8DR7 - chains A and I of the 11 polymer chains in the assembly; structure by electron microscopy, 2.70 A resolution.

[Chain A]
Protein: Replication factor C subunit 1
From: Saccharomyces cerevisiae
Reference sequence: P38630 (RFC1_YEAST); residue numbers follow UniProt; this construct covers 1-861
Chain sequence (918 residues; row label = number of the first residue in the row):
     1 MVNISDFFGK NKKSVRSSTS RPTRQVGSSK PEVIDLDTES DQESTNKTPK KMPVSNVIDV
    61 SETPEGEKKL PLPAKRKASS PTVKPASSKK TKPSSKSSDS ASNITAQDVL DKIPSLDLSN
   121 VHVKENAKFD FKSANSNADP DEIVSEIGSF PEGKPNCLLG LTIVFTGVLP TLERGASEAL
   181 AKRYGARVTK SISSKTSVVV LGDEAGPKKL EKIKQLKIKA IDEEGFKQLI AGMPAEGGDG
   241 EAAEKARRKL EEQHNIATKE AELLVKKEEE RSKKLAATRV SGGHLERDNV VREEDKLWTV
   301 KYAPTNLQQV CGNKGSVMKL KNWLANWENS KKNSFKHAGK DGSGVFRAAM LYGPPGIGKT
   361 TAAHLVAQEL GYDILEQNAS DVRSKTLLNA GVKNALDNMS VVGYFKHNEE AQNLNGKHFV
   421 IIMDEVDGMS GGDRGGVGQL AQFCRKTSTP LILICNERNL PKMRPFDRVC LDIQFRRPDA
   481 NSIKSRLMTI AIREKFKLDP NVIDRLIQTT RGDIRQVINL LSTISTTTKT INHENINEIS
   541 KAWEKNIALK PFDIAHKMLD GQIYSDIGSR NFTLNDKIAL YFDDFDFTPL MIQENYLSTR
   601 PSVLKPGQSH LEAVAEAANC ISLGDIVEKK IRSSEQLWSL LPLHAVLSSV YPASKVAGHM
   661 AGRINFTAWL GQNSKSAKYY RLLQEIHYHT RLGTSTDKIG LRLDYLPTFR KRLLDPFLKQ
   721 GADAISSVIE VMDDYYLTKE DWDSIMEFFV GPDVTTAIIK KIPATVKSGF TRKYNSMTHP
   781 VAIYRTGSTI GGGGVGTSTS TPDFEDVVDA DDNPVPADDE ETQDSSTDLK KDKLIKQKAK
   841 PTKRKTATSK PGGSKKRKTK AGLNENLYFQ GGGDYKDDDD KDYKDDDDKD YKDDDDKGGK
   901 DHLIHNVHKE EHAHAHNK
Not modelled in the structure: 1-289, 787-918
Sequence notes: expression tag (862-918)
Residues lining bound ligands: ATP-gamma-S (AGS; phosphothiophosphoric acid-adenylate ester): Thr-299, Tyr-302, Ala-303, Pro-304, Gln-309, Val-310, Cys-311, Pro-355, Gly-356, Ile-357, Gly-358, Lys-359, Thr-360, Thr-361, Asn-456, Arg-486, Ile-514, Arg-515, Ile-518
UniProt features mapped onto this chain:
  - motif (Nuclear localization signal): Lys-830 to Leu-834, Lys-855 to Lys-860
  - binding site (ATP): Thr-299, Cys-311, Gly-353 to Thr-361, Asn-456
  - modified residue: Thr-38 (Phosphothreonine), Ser-40 (Phosphoserine), Thr-63 (Phosphothreonine)
  - mutagenesis: Asp-427 (D427H: In cs mutant CDC44-2; causes cell cycle arrest), Gly-436 (G436R: In cs mutant CDC44-3/4; causes cell cycle arrest), Gly-512 (G512A: In cs mutant CDC44-9; no effect), Asp-513 (D513N: In cs mutants CDC44-1/5/8 and CDC44-9; causes cell cycle arrest)

[Chain I]
Molecule: 26-nt DNA strand
Sequence (26 nucleotides; numbered 1 to 26; the number before each row is that of its first residue):
     1 CCCCCCCCCC TTTTTTCGGG GGGGCC

[Chain A / chain I interface]
Contacting residue pairs (25; chain A residue first):
  Thr-386(A) / DG24(I)  hydrogen bond to the phosphate
  Gly-431(A) / DG22(I)  phosphate contact
  Gly-431(A) / DG23(I)  sugar contact
  Gly-432(A) / DG22(I)  phosphate contact
  Gly-432(A) / DG23(I)  phosphate contact
  Arg-434(A) / DG24(I)  sugar contact
  Asn-459(A) / DT12(I)  hydrogen bond to the base
  Pro-461(A) / DT13(I)  base contact
  Gln-474(A) / DC9(I)  sugar contact
  Arg-477(A) / DC9(I)  salt bridge to the phosphate
  Lys-550(A) / DT12(I)  base contact
  Phe-552(A) / DT11(I)  base contact
  Phe-552(A) / DT12(I)  base contact
  Asp-586(A) / DT14(I)  base contact
  Phe-587(A) / DT13(I)  base contact
  Leu-590(A) / DT14(I)  base contact
  Glu-628(A) / DT15(I)  hydrogen bond to the base
  Arg-632(A) / DT15(I)  hydrogen bond to the base
  Arg-632(A) / DT16(I)  hydrogen bond to the base
  Gln-636(A) / DC17(I)  base contact
  Arg-663(A) / DT11(I)  hydrogen bond to the base
  Phe-666(A) / DT12(I)  sugar contact
  Trp-669(A) / DT14(I)  base contact
  Leu-670(A) / DT13(I)  sugar contact
  Leu-670(A) / DT14(I)  base contact
Interface residues without a listed pair, chain A (27 interface residues in all): Pro-354, Arg-476, Asp-553, Ser-633, Ser-634, Ile-664, Ser-674
Interface residues without a listed pair, chain I (12 interface residues in all): DC8

[Summary]
The interface between chain A and chain I involves 27 residues on one side and 12 on the other, with 6
hydrogen bonds and 1 salt bridge. Among the polar pairs are Asn-459(A)/DT12(I), Glu-628(A)/DT15(I) and
Arg-632(A)/DT15(I). Bound to chain A: ATP-gamma-S.
Chain A is Replication factor C subunit 1 (Saccharomyces cerevisiae) and chain I is a 26-nt DNA strand; the
structure, Open state of RFC:PCNA bound to a nicked dsDNA, was determined by electron microscopy (same
publication as 8DQW, 8DQX, 8DQZ, 8DR0, 8DR1, 8DR3 and 3 further entries).
